Entry 1RQ4 (X-ray diffraction, 2.11 A resolution); this record covers chains C and D of the 4 polymer chains in the assembly.

# Chain C
Molecule: Hemoglobin alpha chain
From: Homo sapiens
UniProt: P69905 (HBA_HUMAN); residue numbers follow UniProt; this construct covers 1-141
Chain sequence (141 residues; numbered 1 to 141; the number before each row is that of its first residue):
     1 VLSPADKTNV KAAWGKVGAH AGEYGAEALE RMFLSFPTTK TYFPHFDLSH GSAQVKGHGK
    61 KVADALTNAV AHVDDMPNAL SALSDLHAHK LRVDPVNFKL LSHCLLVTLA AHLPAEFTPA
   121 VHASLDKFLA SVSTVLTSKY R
Ligand contacts: heme / nitric oxide: Leu-29, Met-32, Thr-39, Tyr-42, Phe-43, His-45, Phe-46, His-58, Lys-61, Val-62, Ala-65, Leu-66, Leu-83, Leu-86, His-87, Lys-90, Leu-91, Val-93, Asn-97, Phe-98, Leu-101, Val-132, Leu-136
Swiss-Prot annotation at these positions:
  - site: Lys-61 (Not glycated)
  - natural variant: Asp-6 (A6D: In J-Toronto; this construct carries the variant), Ala-13 (A13D: In J-Paris 1/J-Aljezur), Glu-27 (A27E: In Shenyang; this construct carries the variant), Lys-61 (K61N: In Zambia; deletion: In Clinic), Asp-64 (A64D: In Pontoise; this construct carries the variant), Asp-75 (D75A: In Lille; D75G: In Chapel Hill; D75N: In G-Pest), Ala-111 (A111D: In Petah Tikva)

# Chain D
Molecule: Hemoglobin beta chain
From: Homo sapiens
UniProt: P68871 (HBB_HUMAN); residues 1-146 here = UniProt positions 1-146
Chain sequence (146 residues; row label = number of the first residue in the row):
     1 VHLTPEEKSA VTALWGKVNV DEVGGEALGR LLVVYPWTQR FFESFGDLST PDAVMGNPKV
    61 KAHGKKVLGA FSDGLAHLDN LKGTFATLSE LHCDKLHVDP ENFRLLGNVL VCVLAHHFGK
   121 EFTPPVQAAY QKVVAGVANA LAHKYH
Differences from the reference sequence: modified residue (93)
Modified residues: Cys-93 (s-hydroxycysteine; CSO)
Bound ions: heme Fe: His-92 (together with nitric oxide)
Ligand contacts: heme / nitric oxide: Leu-28, Leu-31, Thr-38, Phe-41, Phe-42, Phe-45, His-63, Lys-66, Val-67, Ala-70, Phe-85, Leu-88, Leu-91, His-92, Leu-96, Val-98, Asn-102, Phe-103, Leu-106, Val-137, Leu-141
Swiss-Prot annotation at these positions:
  - natural variant: Leu-3 (H3L: In Graz; this construct carries the variant), Glu-7 (E7A: In G-Makassar; E7K: In Hb C; E7Q: In Machida; E7V: In SKCA), Lys-8 (E8K: In G-Siriraj; this construct carries the variant), Val-11 (A11V: In Iraq-Halabja; this construct carries the variant), Gly-16 (W16G: In Randwick; this construct carries the variant), Val-23 (E23V: In D-Granada; this construct carries the variant), Gly-24 (V24G: In Miyashiro; this construct carries the variant), Gly-25 (G25D: In Moscva; G25R: In Riverdale-Bronx; G25V: In Savannah), Leu-32 (L32P: In Yokohama), Val-33 (L33V: In Muscat; this construct carries the variant), Arg-40 (Q40R: In Tianshui; this construct carries the variant), Phe-42 (F42Y: In Mequon; deletion: In Bruxelles), 11 further natural variant entries in UniProt

# Chain C / chain D interface
Contacting residue pairs (32; chain C residue first):
  Arg-31(C) with Phe-122(D), hydrogen bond (side chain-backbone); Thr-123(D); Pro-124(D); Gln-127(D), hydrogen bond
  Leu-34(C) with Pro-125(D); Ala-128(D)
  Ser-35(C) with Gln-127(D); Ala-128(D); Gln-131(D)
  Phe-36(C) with Gln-131(D)
  His-103(C) with Asn-108(D); Gln-127(D); Gln-131(D), hydrogen bond
  Cys-104(C) with Gln-127(D)
  Val-107(C) with Ala-115(D), hydrophobic; Gln-127(D)
  Ala-110(C) with Cys-112(D); His-116(D)
  Ala-111(C) with Ala-115(D); Gly-119(D)
  Pro-114(C) with His-116(D), hydrogen bond (backbone-side chain)
  Phe-117(C) with Arg-30(D), hydrogen bond (backbone-side chain); His-116(D), hydrogen bond (backbone-side chain)
  Thr-118(C) with Arg-30(D), hydrogen bond (backbone-side chain)
  Pro-119(C) with Arg-30(D); Val-33(D); Met-55(D), hydrophobic
  His-122(C) with Arg-30(D), hydrogen bond; Val-34(D)
  Ala-123(C) with Val-34(D)
  Asp-126(C) with Val-34(D); Tyr-35(D)
Other interface residues (no listed pair), chain C (19 interface residues in all): Glu-30, Leu-106, Ala-120
Other interface residues (no listed pair), chain D (20 interface residues in all): Pro-51, Val-109, Val-111

# In short
19 residues of chain C face 20 of chain D across their interface, with 8 hydrogen bonds. Polar pairs include
Arg-31(C)/Phe-122(D), Arg-31(C)/Gln-127(D) and His-103(C)/Gln-131(D). Chain C binds heme / nitric oxide.
Ligands of chain D: heme / nitric oxide.
Here chain C is Hemoglobin alpha chain and chain D is Hemoglobin beta chain, both from Homo sapiens. Entry
1RQ4 (Crystallographic Analysis of the Interaction of Nitric Oxide with Quaternary-T Human Hemoglobin,
HEMOGLOBIN EXPOSED TO NO ...) was determined by X-ray diffraction together with 1RQA, 1RPS and 1RQ3 from the
same study.
